Entry 8OYU (electron microscopy, 4.00 A resolution); this record covers chains A and B of the 5 polymer chains in the assembly.

== Chain A (and B) ==
Molecule: Spike glycoprotein, Fibritin
Source organism: Severe acute respiratory syndrome coronavirus 2
Notes: chain B of this document is another copy of the same molecule, construct and numbering; everything in this record applies to it too
Reference sequence: chimeric construct of P0DTC2, P10104: residues 1-1205 from P0DTC2 (SPIKE_SARS2) positions 1-1205 (same numbers); residues 1208-1234 from P10104 positions 458-484 (UniProt number = residue number - 750)
Sequence (1254 residues; each row starts with the number of its first residue):
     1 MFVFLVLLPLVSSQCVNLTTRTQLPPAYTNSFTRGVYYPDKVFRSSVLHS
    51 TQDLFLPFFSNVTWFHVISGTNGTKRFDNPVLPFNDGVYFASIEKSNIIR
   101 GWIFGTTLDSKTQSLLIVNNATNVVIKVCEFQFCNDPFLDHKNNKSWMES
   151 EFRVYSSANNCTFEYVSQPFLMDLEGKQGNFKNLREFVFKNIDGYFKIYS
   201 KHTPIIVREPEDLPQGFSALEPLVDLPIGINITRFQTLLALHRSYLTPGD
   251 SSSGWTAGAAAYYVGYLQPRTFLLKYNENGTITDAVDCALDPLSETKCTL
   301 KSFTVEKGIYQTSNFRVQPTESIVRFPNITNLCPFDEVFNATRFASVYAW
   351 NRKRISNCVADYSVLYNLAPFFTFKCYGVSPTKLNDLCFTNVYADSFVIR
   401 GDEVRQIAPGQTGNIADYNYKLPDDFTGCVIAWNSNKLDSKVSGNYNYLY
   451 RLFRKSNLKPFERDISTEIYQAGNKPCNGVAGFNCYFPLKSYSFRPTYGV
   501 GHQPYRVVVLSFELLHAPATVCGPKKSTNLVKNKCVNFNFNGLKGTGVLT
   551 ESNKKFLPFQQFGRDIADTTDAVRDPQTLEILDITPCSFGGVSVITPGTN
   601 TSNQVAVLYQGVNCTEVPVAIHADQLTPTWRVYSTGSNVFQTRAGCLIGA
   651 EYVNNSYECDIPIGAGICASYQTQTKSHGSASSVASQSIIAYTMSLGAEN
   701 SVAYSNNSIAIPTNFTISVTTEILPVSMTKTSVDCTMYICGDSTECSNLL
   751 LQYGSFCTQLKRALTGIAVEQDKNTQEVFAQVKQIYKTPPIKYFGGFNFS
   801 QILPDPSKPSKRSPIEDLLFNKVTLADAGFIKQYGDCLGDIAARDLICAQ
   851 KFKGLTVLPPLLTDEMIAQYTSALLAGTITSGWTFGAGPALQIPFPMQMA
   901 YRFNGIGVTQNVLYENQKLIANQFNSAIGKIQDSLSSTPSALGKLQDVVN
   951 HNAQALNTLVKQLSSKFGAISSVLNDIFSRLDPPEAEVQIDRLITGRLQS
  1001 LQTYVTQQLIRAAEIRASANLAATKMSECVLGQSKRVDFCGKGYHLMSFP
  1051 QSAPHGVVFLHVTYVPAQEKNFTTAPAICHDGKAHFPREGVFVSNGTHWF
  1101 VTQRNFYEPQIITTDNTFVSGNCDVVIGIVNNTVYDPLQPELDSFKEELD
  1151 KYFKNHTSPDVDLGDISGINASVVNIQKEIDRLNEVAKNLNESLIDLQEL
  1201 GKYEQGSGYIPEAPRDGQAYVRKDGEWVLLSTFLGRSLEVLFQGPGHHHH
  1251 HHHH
Not modelled in the structure: 1-18, 147, 246-252, 442-443, 674-685, 839-844, 1145-1254 (chain B: 1-18, 147, 246-252, 674-685, 838-847, 1145-1254)
Differences from the reference sequence: variant Val67 (Ala in P0DTC2), Ile93 (Thr95 in P0DTC2), Asp140 (Tyr145 in P0DTC2), Ile206 (Asn211 in P0DTC2), Val207 (Leu212 in P0DTC2), Arg208 (Val213 in P0DTC2), Glu209 (Arg214 in P0DTC2), Asp336 (Gly339 in P0DTC2), Leu368 (Ser371 in P0DTC2), Pro370 (Ser373 in P0DTC2), Phe372 (Ser375 in P0DTC2), Asn414 (Lys417 in P0DTC2), Lys437 (Asn440 in P0DTC2), Ser443 (Gly446 in P0DTC2), Asn474 (Ser477 in P0DTC2), Lys475 (Thr478 in P0DTC2), Ala481 (Glu484 in P0DTC2), Lys490 (Gln493 in P0DTC2), Ser493 (Gly496 in P0DTC2), Arg495 (Gln498 in P0DTC2), Tyr498 (Asn501 in P0DTC2), His502 (Tyr505 in P0DTC2), Lys544 (Thr547 in P0DTC2), Gly611 (Asp614 in P0DTC2), Tyr652 (His655 in P0DTC2), Lys676 (Asn679 in P0DTC2), His678 (Pro681 in P0DTC2), Lys761 (Asn764 in P0DTC2), Tyr793 (Asp796 in P0DTC2), Lys853 (Asn856 in P0DTC2), His951 (Gln954 in P0DTC2), Lys966 (Asn969 in P0DTC2), Phe978 (Leu981 in P0DTC2); insertion (210-211); engineered mutation Gly679 (Arg682 in P0DTC2), Ser680 (Arg683 in P0DTC2), Ser682 (Arg685 in P0DTC2), Pro814 (Phe817 in P0DTC2), Pro889 (Ala892 in P0DTC2), Pro896 (Ala899 in P0DTC2), Pro939 (Ala942 in P0DTC2), Pro983 (Lys986 in P0DTC2), Pro984 (Val987 in P0DTC2), Leu1229 (Phe479 in P10104); linker (1206-1207); expression tag (1235-1254)
Disulfide bonds: Cys129-Cys161, Cys288-Cys298, Cys333-Cys358, Cys376-Cys429, Cys388-Cys522, Cys477-Cys485, Cys535-Cys587, Cys614-Cys646, Cys659-Cys668, Cys735-Cys757, Cys740-Cys746, Cys837-Cys848, Cys1029-Cys1040, Cys1079-Cys1123
Covalent attachments: N-acetylglucosamine (NAG) linked to Asn279, Asn706, Asn714, Asn798, Asn1095, Asn1131
Residues lining bound ligands: N-acetylglucosamine (NAG; 2-acetamido-2-deoxy-beta-D-glucopyranose): Ala703, Ala710, Asn1071
Swiss-Prot annotation at these positions:
  - glycosylation (N-linked (GlcNAc...) asparagine): Asn17 (complex), Asn61 (hybrid), Asn331 (complex), Asn603 (hybrid)

== Interface between chain A and chain B ==
Pairs across the interface - 100 pairs, chain A then chain B:
  Gln311(A) - Lys761(B)
  Asn314(A) - Asp734(B)  hydrogen bond
  Arg316(A) - Met737(B)
  Arg316(A) - Asp742(B)  salt bridge
  Pro518(A) - Tyr195(B)
  Pro518(A) - Pro227(B)  hydrophobic
  Lys526(A) - Asp976(B)  salt bridge
  Lys544(A) - Asp742(B)
  Phe556(A) - Phe43(B)  hydrophobic
  Phe559(A) - Lys41(B)  hydrogen bond (backbone-side chain)
  Gln560(A) - Lys41(B)
  Gln560(A) - Phe43(B)
  Gln561(A) - Lys41(B)
  Phe562(A) - Phe43(B)  hydrogen bond (backbone-backbone)
  Arg564(A) - Val42(B)
  Arg564(A) - Phe43(B)  hydrogen bond (backbone-backbone)
  Thr569(A) - Lys853(B)
  Pro586(A) - Phe852(B)
  Gly611(A) - Tyr834(B)
  Val612(A) - Tyr834(B)  hydrogen bond (backbone-backbone)
  Gln641(A) - Tyr834(B)
  Arg643(A) - Phe830(B)  hydrogen bond (side chain-backbone)
  Arg643(A) - Tyr834(B)
  Pro662(A) - Leu861(B)  hydrophobic
  Gly664(A) - Leu861(B)
  Ala665(A) - Pro860(B)  hydrogen bond (backbone-backbone)
  Ala665(A) - Leu861(B)  hydrogen bond (backbone-backbone)
  Ala665(A) - Thr863(B)
  Gly666(A) - Leu861(B)  hydrogen bond (backbone-backbone)
  Gly666(A) - Met866(B)
  Leu696(A) - Ile785(B)  hydrophobic
  Leu696(A) - Met866(B)  hydrophobic
  Leu696(A) - Gln869(B)
  Leu696(A) - Tyr870(B)
  Gly697(A) - Ile785(B)
  Ala698(A) - Lys783(B)
  Ala698(A) - Gln784(B)
  Ala698(A) - Ile785(B)  hydrogen bond (backbone-backbone)
  Glu699(A) - Ile785(B)
  Glu699(A) - Lys787(B)
  Asn700(A) - Gln784(B)  hydrogen bond
  Asn700(A) - Ile785(B)  hydrogen bond (backbone-backbone)
  Asn700(A) - Tyr786(B)
  Asn700(A) - Lys787(B)  hydrogen bond (backbone-backbone)
  Val702(A) - Gln892(B)
  Ala703(A) - Gln892(B)
  Tyr704(A) - Pro789(B)  hydrophobic
  Tyr704(A) - Phe794(B)  hydrophobic
  Tyr704(A) - Gln892(B)
  Tyr704(A) - Ile893(B)
  Tyr704(A) - Pro894(B)  hydrophobic
  Tyr704(A) - Phe895(B)
  Ser705(A) - Gln892(B)  hydrogen bond (backbone-side chain)
  Asn706(A) - Pro894(B)
  Ser708(A) - Gln892(B)  hydrogen bond (backbone-side chain)
  Ser708(A) - Pro894(B)
  Ile709(A) - Gln892(B)  hydrogen bond (backbone-side chain)
  Ala710(A) - Leu891(B)
  Ala710(A) - Gln892(B)
  Pro712(A) - Leu891(B)
  Gln954(A) - Arg762(B)  hydrogen bond
  Lys961(A) - Ser755(B)  hydrogen bond
  Gln962(A) - Ser755(B)
  Gln962(A) - Phe756(B)
  Lys966(A) - Gln752(B)  hydrogen bond (backbone-backbone)
  Phe967(A) - Gln752(B)  hydrogen bond (backbone-backbone)
  Phe967(A) - Tyr753(B)  hydrogen bond (backbone-side chain)
  Phe967(A) - Phe756(B)  hydrophobic
  Phe967(A) - Asp991(B)
  Gly968(A) - Gln752(B)
  Gly968(A) - Tyr753(B)
  Gly968(A) - Asp991(B)
  Pro983(A) - Asp424(B)
  Pro984(A) - Asp424(B)
  Arg992(A) - Asp991(B)
  Gln999(A) - Gln999(B)
  Ile1010(A) - Leu1009(B)  hydrophobic
  Arg1036(A) - Thr1024(B)
  Arg1036(A) - Glu1028(B)  salt bridge
  Arg1036(A) - Arg1036(B)
  Val1037(A) - Ser1027(B)
  Val1037(A) - Leu1031(B)  hydrophobic
  Val1037(A) - Gly1032(B)
  Asp1038(A) - Gly886(B)
  Asp1038(A) - Leu1031(B)
  Lys1042(A) - Gly886(B)  hydrogen bond (side chain-backbone)
  Gly1043(A) - Ala887(B)
  Pro1066(A) - Pro889(B)
  Glu1069(A) - Leu891(B)
  Thr1074(A) - Met897(B)
  Ala1075(A) - Met897(B)
  Pro1076(A) - Met897(B)
  Pro1076(A) - Tyr914(B)  hydrophobic
  Phe1086(A) - Tyr914(B)  hydrophobic
  Pro1087(A) - Gln910(B)  hydrogen bond (backbone-side chain)
  Arg1104(A) - Tyr901(B)  hydrogen bond
  Ser1120(A) - Asn911(B)
  Val1125(A) - Tyr914(B)
  Asp1143(A) - Ser1144(B)
  Ser1144(A) - Ser1144(B)
Interface residues without a listed pair, chain A (89 interface residues in all): Ala517, Lys555, Leu557, Gly563, Ile566, Ala567, Asp568, Phe589, Gln610, Asn613, Met694, Ser701, Thr958, Ser965, Asp982, Glu987, Ser1000, Phe1039, Tyr1044, Val1065, Arg1088, Phe1118, Val1126, Ile1127, Leu1138
Interface residues without a listed pair, chain B (78 interface residues in all): Arg44, Val47, Gly194, Pro222, Asn279, Gly280, Thr281, Gln411, Gly754, Gln759, Tyr793, Ile831, Lys832, Leu858, Thr880, Trp883, Phe885, Ala890, Glu915, Gln917, Asn975, Leu1138

== Overview ==
The interface between chain A and chain B involves 89 residues on one side and 78 on the other; the contacts
include 24 hydrogen bonds and 3 salt bridges. Among the polar pairs are Arg316(A)-Asp742(B),
Lys526(A)-Asp976(B) and Arg1036(A)-Glu1028(B). Chain A binds N-acetylglucosamine.
Both chains are Spike glycoprotein, Fibritin (Severe acute respiratory syndrome coronavirus 2). Entry 8OYU
(Stabilised BA.1 SARS-CoV-2 spike with H6 nanobodies in '2 up 1 down' RBD conformation) was determined by
electron microscopy (same publication as 8OYT, 8OWT, 8OWV and 8OWW).
